Entry 8BI0 (electron microscopy, 3.20 A resolution); this record covers chains A and B.

[Chain A (and B)]
Name: Broad substrate specificity ATP-binding cassette transporter ABCG2
Source organism: Homo sapiens
Notes: EC 7.6.2.2; chain B of this document is another copy of the same molecule, construct and numbering; everything in this record applies to it too
UniProtKB: Q9UNQ0 (ABCG2_HUMAN); numbering as in UniProt (aligned over 2-655)
Sequence (665 residues; row label = number of the first residue in the row; numbers below 1 keep their minus sign (Met-9 is residue -9)):
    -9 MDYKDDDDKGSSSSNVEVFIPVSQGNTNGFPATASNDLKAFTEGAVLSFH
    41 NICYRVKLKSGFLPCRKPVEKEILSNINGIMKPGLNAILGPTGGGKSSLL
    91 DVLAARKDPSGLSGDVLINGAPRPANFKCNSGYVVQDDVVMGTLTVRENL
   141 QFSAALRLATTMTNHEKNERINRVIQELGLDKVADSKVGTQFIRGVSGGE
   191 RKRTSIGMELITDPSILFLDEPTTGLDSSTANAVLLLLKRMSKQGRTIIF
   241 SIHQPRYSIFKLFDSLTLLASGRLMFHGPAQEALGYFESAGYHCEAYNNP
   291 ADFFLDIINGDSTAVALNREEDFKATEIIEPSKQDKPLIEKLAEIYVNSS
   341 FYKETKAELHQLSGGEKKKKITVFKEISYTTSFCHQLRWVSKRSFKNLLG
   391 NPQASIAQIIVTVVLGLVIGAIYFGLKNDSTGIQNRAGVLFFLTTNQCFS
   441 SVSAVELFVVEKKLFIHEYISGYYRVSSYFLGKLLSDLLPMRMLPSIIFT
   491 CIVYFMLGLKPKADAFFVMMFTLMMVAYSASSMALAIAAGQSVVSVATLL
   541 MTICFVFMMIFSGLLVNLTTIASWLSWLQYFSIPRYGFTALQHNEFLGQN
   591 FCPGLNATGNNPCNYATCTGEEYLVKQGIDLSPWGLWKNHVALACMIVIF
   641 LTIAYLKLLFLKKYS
Disordered / not traced: -9 to 33, 48-57, 305-325, 354-367, 596-600, 655
Disulfide bonds: Cys592-Cys608
Sequence notes: initiating methionine (-9); expression tag (-8 to 1)
Ion coordination: Mg2+: Ser87, Gln126 (together with ATP)
Ligand contacts:
  - ATP: Val46, Lys61, Ile63, Thr82, Gly83, Gly84, Gly85, Lys86, Ser87, Ser88, Lys97, Gln126, Asp210, Glu211, His243
  - diundecyl phosphatidyl choline (PLC): Met523, Ala526, Ile527, Gln531, Cys544, Phe547, Met548, Phe551, Leu568, Phe571, Phe640, Ile643, Lys647
  - tariquidar (R1H): Gln393, Thr435, Asn436, Phe439, Glu446, Val534, Thr538, Thr542, Val546, Met549
From the paper describing this entry:
  - binding site for tariquidar: Phe439

[Interface between chain A and chain B]
Inter-chain disulfides: Cys603(A)-Cys603(B)
Contacting residue pairs (83; chain A residue first):
  Thr82(A) - Asp217(B)
  Gln181(A) - Val533(B)
  Phe182(A) - Ser535(B)
  Phe182(A) - Val536(B)  hydrophobic
  Leu216(A) - Gln244(B)  hydrogen bond (backbone-side chain)
  Asp217(A) - Thr82(B)  hydrogen bond
  Asp217(A) - Gln244(B)
  Ser218(A) - Gln244(B)
  Ser218(A) - Leu295(B)
  Ser219(A) - Asn299(B)  hydrogen bond
  Ser219(A) - Asp301(B)
  Gln244(A) - Leu216(B)  hydrogen bond (side chain-backbone)
  Gln244(A) - Asp217(B)
  Gln244(A) - Ser218(B)
  Gln244(A) - Gln244(B)
  Arg246(A) - Asp292(B)  salt bridge
  Arg246(A) - Asp296(B)  salt bridge
  Tyr247(A) - Asn288(B)
  Tyr287(A) - Arg246(B)
  Asn288(A) - Tyr247(B)
  Asn288(A) - Asn288(B)
  Asp292(A) - Arg246(B)  salt bridge
  Leu295(A) - Ser218(B)
  Asp296(A) - Arg246(B)  salt bridge
  Asn299(A) - Ser219(B)  hydrogen bond
  Asp301(A) - Ser219(B)  hydrogen bond
  Gln393(A) - Ser535(B)
  Ala397(A) - Leu539(B)  hydrophobic
  Gln398(A) - Leu539(B)
  Val401(A) - Ile543(B)  hydrophobic
  Val404(A) - Phe547(B)  hydrophobic
  Leu405(A) - Phe547(B)  hydrophobic
  Val408(A) - Phe547(B)  hydrophobic
  Ala411(A) - Leu565(B)  hydrophobic
  Ile412(A) - Phe551(B)  hydrophobic
  Ile412(A) - Val556(B)  hydrophobic
  Tyr413(A) - Leu555(B)  hydrogen bond (side chain-backbone)
  Tyr413(A) - Val556(B)  hydrophobic
  Thr421(A) - Asn557(B)
  Thr421(A) - Thr560(B)
  Gln424(A) - Leu554(B)
  Gln424(A) - Leu555(B)
  Gln424(A) - Gln617(B)  hydrogen bond
  Asn425(A) - Leu555(B)
  Asn425(A) - Asn557(B)  hydrogen bond (side chain-backbone)
  Asn425(A) - Thr560(B)
  Gly428(A) - Leu555(B)
  Phe432(A) - Val546(B)  hydrophobic
  Phe432(A) - Ile550(B)  hydrophobic
  Ser535(A) - Phe182(B)
  Ser535(A) - Gln393(B)
  Val536(A) - Phe182(B)  hydrophobic
  Leu539(A) - Ala397(B)  hydrophobic
  Leu539(A) - Gln398(B)
  Val546(A) - Phe432(B)  hydrophobic
  Phe547(A) - Val404(B)  hydrophobic
  Phe547(A) - Leu405(B)  hydrophobic
  Phe547(A) - Val408(B)  hydrophobic
  Ile550(A) - Phe432(B)  hydrophobic
  Phe551(A) - Ile412(B)  hydrophobic
  Gly553(A) - Gln424(B)
  Leu554(A) - Gln424(B)  hydrogen bond (backbone-side chain)
  Leu555(A) - Tyr413(B)
  Leu555(A) - Gln424(B)
  Leu555(A) - Asn425(B)
  Leu555(A) - Gly428(B)
  Val556(A) - Tyr413(B)  hydrophobic
  Val556(A) - Asn425(B)
  Asn557(A) - Thr421(B)
  Asn557(A) - Asn425(B)  hydrogen bond (backbone-side chain)
  Thr560(A) - Thr421(B)
  Thr560(A) - Asn425(B)
  Leu565(A) - Ala411(B)  hydrophobic
  Pro593(A) - Tyr605(B)
  Gly594(A) - Tyr605(B)
  Cys603(A) - Cys603(B)  disulfide
  Cys603(A) - Asn604(B)  hydrogen bond (side chain-backbone)
  Asn604(A) - Cys603(B)  hydrogen bond (backbone-side chain)
  Tyr605(A) - Pro593(B)
  Tyr605(A) - Gly594(B)
  Tyr605(A) - Ala606(B)
  Ala606(A) - Tyr605(B)
  Gln617(A) - Gln424(B)  hydrogen bond
Also at the interface, not in a pair above, chain A (60 interface residues in all): Ile409, Val429, Phe431, Val533, Ile543, Met549, Ile561
Also at the interface, not in a pair above, chain B (62 interface residues in all): Gln181, His243, Tyr287, Val401, Ile409, Val429, Phe431, Met549, Gly553, Ile561, Leu595

[Overview]
Chain A and chain B form an interface of 60 and 62 residues respectively, with 1 disulfide bond, 14 hydrogen
bonds and 4 salt bridges. Polar contacts include Arg246(A)-Asp292(B), Arg246(A)-Asp296(B) and
Leu216(A)-Gln244(B). Chain A binds ATP, diundecyl phosphatidyl choline and tariquidar. From the paper: a
binding site for tariquidar at Phe439(A).
Chain A and chain B are both Broad substrate specificity ATP-binding cassette transporter ABCG2 (Homo
sapiens); the structure, ABCG2 turnover-2 state with tariquidar bound, was determined by electron microscopy,
deposited together with 8BHT.
